PDB entry 2BGV | X-ray diffraction, 1.90 A resolution | chain X

# Chain X
Protein: Cytochrome C-550
Source organism: Paracoccus versutus
UniProt: Q00499 (C550_PARVE); residues 1-134 here correspond to UniProt positions 21-154 (UniProt number = residue number + 20)
Chain sequence (134 residues; each row starts with the number of its first residue):
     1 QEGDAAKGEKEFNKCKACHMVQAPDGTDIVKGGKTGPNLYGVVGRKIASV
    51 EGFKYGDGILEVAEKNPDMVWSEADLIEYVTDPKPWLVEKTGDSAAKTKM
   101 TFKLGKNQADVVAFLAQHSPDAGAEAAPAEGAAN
Disordered / not traced: 1, 122-134
Covalently attached groups: heme c (HEC) linked to Cys15, Cys18
Bound ions: heme c Fe: His19, Met100
Ligand contacts: heme c (HEC): Lys14, His19, Thr35, Gly36, Pro37, Leu39, Val42, Arg45, Ile47, Ala48, Val50, Phe53, Tyr55, Gly56, Ile59, Trp71, Leu76, Tyr79, Val80, Thr98, Lys99, Met100, Phe102, Leu104, Val111, Leu115
From the paper describing this entry:
  - binding site for heme c: Cys15, Cys18, Arg45, Ala48, Tyr55, Gly56, Trp71, Lys99
  - heme c coordination: His19, Met100
  - contacts within the chain: His19-Pro37 (hydrogen bond), Lys54-Lys99 (backbone contact), Tyr79-Met100
  - mutagenesis - M100K (3.1 kcal mol)1): decreased stability
  - mutagenesis - M100K: increased catalytic activity (peroxidase activity)
  - mutagenesis - M100K: decreased catalytic activity on pH 7.0

# In short
Heme c is covalently linked to Cys15. His19 and Met100 form the heme c Fe site. The paper reports a binding
site for heme c at Cys15, Cys18 and Arg45 among others; M100K reduces stability.
Chain X is Cytochrome C-550 (Paracoccus versutus); the structure, X-ray structure of ferric cytochrome c-550
from Paracoccus versutus, was determined by X-ray diffraction together with 2BH4 and 2BH5 from the same study.
